Entry 3U0T (X-ray diffraction, 2.50 A resolution); this record covers chains D and E of the 3 polymer chains in the assembly.

Chain D:
Name: ponezumab HC Fab
From: Homo sapiens
Notes: antibody fragment or engineered binder
Sequence (217 residues; row label = number of the first residue in the row; a row labelled like 82A-82C holds insertion residues (82A, then the next letters in order)):
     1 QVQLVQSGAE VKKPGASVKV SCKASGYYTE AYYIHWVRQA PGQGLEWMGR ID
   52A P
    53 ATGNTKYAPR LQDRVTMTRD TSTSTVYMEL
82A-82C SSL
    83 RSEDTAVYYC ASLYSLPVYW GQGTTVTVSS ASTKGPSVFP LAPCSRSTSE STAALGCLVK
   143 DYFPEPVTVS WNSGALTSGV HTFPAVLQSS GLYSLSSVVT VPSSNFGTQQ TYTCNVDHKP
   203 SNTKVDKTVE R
Unresolved in the structure: 128-132, 187-191
Disulfide bonds: Cys22-Cys92, Cys139-Cys196

Chain E:
Name: Amyloid beta A4 protein
UniProt: P05067 (A4_HUMAN); residues 30-40 here correspond to UniProt positions 701-711 (UniProt number = residue number + 671)
Sequence (11 residues; each row starts with the number of its first residue):
    30 AIIGLMVGGV V

How chain D and chain E interact:
Pairs across the interface (20):
  Tyr28(D) - Ile31(E)  hydrophobic
  Ala31(D) - Ile31(E)  hydrophobic
  Ala31(D) - Leu34(E)
  Tyr32(D) - Ile31(E)
  Tyr32(D) - Leu34(E)  hydrophobic
  Tyr33(D) - Met35(E)
  Arg50(D) - Val40(E)  hydrogen bond (side chain-backbone)
  Lys58(D) - Val40(E)
  Leu95(D) - Gly37(E)
  Tyr96(D) - Leu34(E)
  Tyr96(D) - Met35(E)
  Tyr96(D) - Val36(E)  hydrogen bond (backbone-backbone)
  Tyr96(D) - Gly37(E)  hydrogen bond (backbone-backbone)
  Tyr96(D) - Gly38(E)
  Tyr96(D) - Val39(E)
  Tyr96(D) - Val40(E)  hydrogen bond (side chain-backbone)
  Ser97(D) - Gly33(E)
  Ser97(D) - Leu34(E)
  Leu98(D) - Gly33(E)  hydrogen bond (backbone-backbone)
  Leu98(D) - Val36(E)  hydrophobic
Other interface residues (no listed pair), chain E (10 interface residues in all): Ile32

Summary:
Chain D and chain E each contribute 10 residues to their interface; the contacts include 5 hydrogen bonds.
Polar pairs include Arg50(D)-Val40(E), Tyr96(D)-Val40(E) and Tyr96(D)-Val36(E).
Chain D is ponezumab HC Fab (Homo sapiens) and chain E is Amyloid beta A4 protein; the structure, Fab-antibody
complex, was determined by X-ray diffraction.
